Entry 8P7X (electron microscopy, 3.03 A resolution); this record covers chains 3 and m of the 58 polymer chains in the assembly.

# Chain 3
Molecule: 23S ribosomal RNA
Organism: Mycoplasmoides pneumoniae M129
Sequence (2907 nucleotides; numbered 1 to 2907; the number before each row is that of its first residue):
     1 UACAAUAAGUUACUAAGGGCUUAUGGUGGAUGCCUUGGCACUAAUAGGCG
    51 AUGAAGGACGUGUUAACCUGCGAUAAGCUUCGGGUAGGUGGUAAGAACCU
   101 CAGAUCCGGAGAUUUCCGAAUGGAGCAAUCCGGUAGUUGGAAACAGCUAU
   151 CAUUAAUUGAUGAAUAAAUAGUCAAUUAAAGCAAUACGUGGUGAAGUGAA
   201 ACAUCUCAGUAGCCACAGGAAAAGAAAACGAAUGUGAUUCCGUGUGUAGU
   251 GGCGAGCGAAAGCGGAACAGGCCAAACUUAUCAUUAGAUAGGGGUUGUAG
   301 GGCUUGCAAUGUGGACUUGAAAACGAUAGAAGAAGCUGUUGGAAAGCAGC
   351 GCGCAAAAGGGUGAUAGCCCCGUAUUUGAAAUUGUUUUCAUACCUAGCGA
   401 GAUCCCUGAGUAGCUCGGAAAACGUUAUUUUGAGUGAAUCUGCCCAGACC
   451 AUUGGGUAAGCCUAAAUACUAAUUAGUGACCGAUAGCGAAACAGUACCGU
   501 GAGGGAAAGGUGAAAAGAACCCAGAGAUGGGAGUGAAAUAGAUUCUGAAA
   551 CCAUAUGCCUACAACGUGUCAGAGCACAUUAAUGUGUGAUGGCGUGCGUU
   601 UUGAAGUAUGAGCCGGCGAGUUAUGAUAGCAAGCGUUAGUUAACCAGGAG
   651 AUGGGGAGCUGUAGCGAAAGCGAGUUUUAAAAGAGCGUUUGUUUGUUAUU
   701 AUAGACCCGAAACGGGUUGAGCUAGUCAUGAGCAGGUUGAAGGUUGAGUA
   751 ACAUCAACUGGAGGACCGAACCGACUCUCGUUGAAACGAUAGCGGAUGAC
   801 UUGUGAUUAGGGGUGAAAUUCCAAUCGAAAUCCGUGAUAGCUGGUUCUCG
   851 UCGAAAUAGCUUUAAGGCUAGCGUGAGAUCACAAAUAAGUGGAGGUAAAG
   901 CUACUGAAUGUAUGAUGGCGCCACCUAGGCGUACUGAAUACAAUUAAACU
   951 CUGAAUGCCAUUUAUUUUAUUCUCGCAGUCAGACAGUGGGGGAUAAGCUU
  1001 CAUUGUCAAGAGGGGAAGAGCCCAGAUCAUUAAAUAAGGUCCCCAAAAUA
  1051 UACUAAGUGGAAAAGGAUGUGAAAGUGCUAAAACAGCAAGGAUGUUGGCU
  1101 UAGAAGCAGCCAUCGUUUAAAGAGUGCGUAACAGCUCACUUGUCGAGUGU
  1151 UUUUGCGCCGAAGAUGUAACGGGGCUAAGUAUAUUACCGAAUUUAUGGAU
  1201 AAGAUUUAUAUCUUGUGGUAGACGAGCGUUGUAUUGGAGUUGAAGUCAAA
  1251 GCGUGAGCAUUGGUGGAUCCAAUACAAGUGAGAAUGCCGGCAUGAGUAAC
  1301 GCUUGGGAGUGAGAAUCUCCCAAACCGAUUGACUAAGGUUUCCUGGACCA
  1351 GGGUCGUCCUUCCAGGGUUAGUCUGGACCUAAGCUGAGGCUGAAAAGCGU
  1401 AGGCGAUGGACAACAGGUUAAUAUUCCUGUACUUACAGUUAGACUGAUGG
  1451 AGUGACAAAGAAGGUUUUCCACCCCCAUAAUUGGAUUUGGGGAUAAAUCA
  1501 UAAGGUGGUACAAUAGGCAAAUCCGUUGUGCAUAACAUUGAGUGAUGAUG
  1551 UCGAGUGAAUGAGUGAUCAAGUAGCGAAGGUGGUAUUAAUCAUGCUUUCA
  1601 AGAAAAGCUUCUAGGGUUAAUCUAGCUGUAACCAGUACCGAGAACGAACA
  1651 CACGUAGUCAAGGAGAGGAUCCUAAGGUUAGCGAGUGAACUAUAGCCAAG
  1701 GAACUCUGCAAAUUAACCCCGUAAGUUAGCGAGAAGGGGUGCUUAUGUAA
  1751 AAGUAAGCCGCAGUGAAGAACGAGGGGGGACUGUUUAACUAAAACACAAC
  1801 UCUAUGCCAAACCGUAAGGUGAUGUAUAUGGGGUGACACCUGCCCAGUGC
  1851 UGGAAGGUUAAAGAAGGAGGUUAGCGCAAGCGAAGCUUUUAACUGAAGCC
  1901 CCAGUGAACGGCGGCCGUAACUAUAACGGUCCUAAGGUAGCGAAAUUCCU
  1951 AGUCGGGUAAAUUCCGUCCCGCUUGAAUGGUGUAACCAUCUCUUGACUGU
  2001 CUCGGCUAUAGACUCGGUGAAAUCCAGGUACGGGUGAAGACACCCGUUAG
  2051 GCGCAACGGGACGGAAAGACCCCGUGAAGCUUUACUGUAGCUUAAUAUUG
  2101 AUCAGGACAUUAUCAUGUAGAGAAUAGGUAGGAGCAAUCGAUGCAAGUUC
  2151 GCUAGGACUUGUUGAUGCGAAAGGUGGAAUACUACCCUUGGUUGUGUGCU
  2201 GUUCUAAUUGGUAACUGUUAUCCAGUUUCAAGACAGUGUUAGGUGGGCAG
  2251 UUUGACUGGGGCGGUCGCCUCCUAAAAGGUAACGGAGGCGUACAAAGGUA
  2301 CCUUCAGUACGGUUGGAAAUCGUAUGUAGAGUGUAAUGGUGUAAGGGUGC
  2351 UUGACUGUGAGACAUACAGGUCGAACAGGUGAGAAAUCAGGUCAUAGUGA
  2401 UCCGGUGGUCCAGUAUGGAAUGGCCAUCGCUCAACGGAUAAAAGCUACUC
  2451 CGGGGAUAACAGGCUGAUACUGCCCAAGAGUUCAUAUCGACGGCAGUGUU
  2501 UGGCACCUCGAUGUCGACUCAUCUCAUCCUCGAGCUGAAGCAGGUUCGAA
  2551 GGGUUCGGCUGUUCGCCGAUUAAAGAGAUACGUGAGUUGGGUUCAAACCG
  2601 UCGUGAGACAGGUUGGUCCCUAUCUAUUGUGCCCGUAGGAAGAUUGAAGA
  2651 GUGUUGCUUCUAGUACGAGAGGACCGAAGCGAGGACACCUCUUAUGCUCC
  2701 AGUUGUAGCGCCAGCUGCACCGCUGGGUAGUAACGUGUCUAUUAGAUAAA
  2751 CGCUGAAAGCAUCUAAGUGUGAAACUAUCUCAAAGAUUAAUCUUCCCAUU
  2801 UCGCAAGAAAGUAAGAGCCGUCAAAGACGAUGACGUUGAUAGGUUACAGG
  2851 UGUAAGCAUAGUGAUAUGUUGAGCUGAGUAAUACUAAUUGCUCGAGGACU
  2901 UAUUGGA
Not modelled in the structure: 1-7, 2901-2907
Modified residues: 1MG (1N-methylguanosine-5'-monophosphate) at position 783; OMG (o2'-methylguanosine-5'-monophosphate) at position 2259; 2MA (2-methyladenosine-5'-monophosphate) at position 2511
Metal / ion sites: Mg2+ site 1: A16, G17; Mg2+ site 2: G196, U2251; Mg2+ site 3 near U197 (its only coordinating residue here); Mg2+ site 4 near A199 (its only coordinating residue here); Mg2+ site 5: A201, C202; Mg2+ site 6 near A222 (its only coordinating residue here); Mg2+ site 7 near A331 (its only coordinating residue here); Mg2+ site 8 near A333 (its only coordinating residue here); Mg2+ site 9: U428, C445; Mg2+ site 10 near G442 (its only coordinating residue here); Mg2+ site 11: G447, A2415; Mg2+ site 12 near A458 (its only coordinating residue here); 131 more Mg2+ sites not listed; 1 more K+ sites not listed
Small-molecule neighbours:
  - chloramphenicol (CLM): G2068, A2069, A2459, C2460, 2MA_2511, U2512, G2513, U2514
  - pentane-1,5-diamine (N2P), molecule 1: C565, C593, G594, C2043, C2044, C2045
  - pentane-1,5-diamine (N2P), molecule 2: G721, C722, U804, G805, A806
  - pentane-1,5-diamine (N2P), molecule 3: 1MG_783, A784, A785, G1301, G1353, C1649
  - 1,4-diaminobutane (PUT), molecule 1: G620, U621, A698, U699, U700
  - 1,4-diaminobutane (PUT), molecule 2: A711, A712, G827, A828, U2449, C2450
  - 1,4-diaminobutane (PUT), molecule 3: U737, U738, G739, G761, A762, G763, A765, G1460, A1461
  - 1,4-diaminobutane (PUT), molecule 4: A1324, C1325, C1672, U1673, A2707, G2708, G2717, C2718
  - 1,4-diaminobutane (PUT), molecule 5: C1348, C1349, A1350, G1351, G1352, G1356, U1357, C1358
  - 1,4-diaminobutane (PUT), molecule 6: C1912, G1937, U1973, U1974, G1975, U2601
  - 1,4-diaminobutane (PUT), molecule 7: A2274, U2280, A2281
  - spermidine (SPD), molecule 1: U500, G1338, U1339, G1646, A1647
  - spermidine (SPD), molecule 2: A518, A519, C520, U528, G530, G531, A542, U543
  - spermidine (SPD), molecule 3: C593, C1044, A1045
  - spermidine (SPD), molecule 4: G594, U595, G1012, G1013, A1017, G1018, C2043
  - spermidine (SPD), molecule 5: G596, C597, G606, U607, U609, G610, A611, C2025, A2061, C2062, G2063, G2064
  - spermidine (SPD), molecule 6: U776, C777, U778, U2588, G2589, U2617, C2618
  - spermidine (SPD), molecule 7: G780, U781, A2585, G2586, U2587, C2620, U2621
  - spermidine (SPD), molecule 8: A865, A981, G982, OMG_2259, A2456, U2457
  - spermidine (SPD), molecule 9: U896, A897, A947, A948, C949, U950, U2273, A2274, A2275
  - spermidine (SPD), molecule 10: G1695, C2699, C2721, C2723, U2724, G2725, G2726
  - spermidine (SPD), molecule 11: U1707, G1708, C1992, U1993, U1994, C2559, U2560
  - spermidine (SPD), molecule 12: G1999, C2001, U2002, G2004, C2518, U2519
  - spermidine (SPD), molecule 13: C2031, G2032, G2033, G2034, A2040, C2041, A2042, C2043, C2044, G2059, G2060
  - spermidine (SPD), molecule 14: U2291, A2292, A2296, G2297, G2333, U2334, G2345, U2392, C2393, G2397
  - spermidine (SPD), molecule 15: C2689, U2693, A2694, U2695, G2696, G2727, U2728, A2729, G2730, U2731
  - spermidine (SPD), molecule 16: U2690, A2729, G2730, A2824, G2878, U2879
  - spermine (SPM), molecule 1: G618, A619, G620, U621, G1278, U1279, G1280
  - spermine (SPM), molecule 2: A724, G725, U801, G815, A816, A817, A818, U820, U1784, U1785
  - spermine (SPM), molecule 3: A1161, A1162, C2525, A2526, G2548, A2549, A2550
What the authors report for this chain:
  - binding site for chloramphenicol: G2068, A2069, A2459, C2460, U2512
  - conformationally variable residues (side-chain flip): A2069
  - K+ coordination: G2068, G2455, C2509, U2512

# Chain m
Name: 50S ribosomal protein L17
Organism: Mycoplasmoides pneumoniae M129
Reference sequence: Q59547 (RL17_MYCPN); numbering as in UniProt (aligned over 1-124)
Amino-acid sequence (124 residues; row label = number of the first residue in the row):
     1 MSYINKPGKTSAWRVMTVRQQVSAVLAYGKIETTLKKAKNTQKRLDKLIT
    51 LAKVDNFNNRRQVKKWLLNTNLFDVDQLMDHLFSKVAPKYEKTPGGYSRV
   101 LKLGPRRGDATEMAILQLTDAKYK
Not modelled in the structure: 1, 121-124

# Chain 3 / chain m interface
Residue-residue contacts - 116 pairs, chain 3 then chain m:
  C779(3) with Ser2(m), sugar contact; Tyr3(m), hydrogen bond to the base
  A784(3) with Tyr3(m), hydrogen bond to the base
  G788(3) with Tyr3(m), hydrogen bond to the base
  A789(3) with Tyr3(m), sugar contact; Ile4(m), sugar contact
  C1302(3) with Ile4(m), sugar contact; Asn5(m), sugar contact; Lys6(m), sugar contact; Pro7(m), sugar contact
  U1303(3) with Lys6(m), phosphate contact; Pro7(m), sugar contact
  U1304(3) with Trp13(m), hydrogen bond to the sugar
  G1305(3) with Gln20(m), base contact; Gln21(m), hydrogen bond to the phosphate; Lys37(m), salt bridge to the phosphate
  G1306(3) with Gln21(m), phosphate contact; Ala24(m), sugar contact; Tyr28(m), sugar contact; Ile31(m), phosphate contact; Glu32(m), phosphate contact; Thr33(m), hydrogen bond to the phosphate
  G1307(3) with Tyr28(m), sugar contact; Lys30(m), salt bridge to the phosphate; Ile31(m), phosphate contact; Glu32(m), hydrogen bond to the phosphate
  A1308(3) with Lys30(m), salt bridge to the phosphate
  G1313(3) with Arg107(m), sugar contact
  A1315(3) with Arg106(m), phosphate contact; Gly108(m), phosphate contact; Asp109(m), base contact
  C1320(3) with Asn71(m), hydrogen bond to the sugar
  C1321(3) with Asn69(m), hydrogen bond to the phosphate; Thr70(m), hydrogen bond to the sugar; Asn71(m), hydrogen bond to the sugar
  A1322(3) with Gln20(m), hydrogen bond to the sugar; Leu68(m), phosphate contact; Asn69(m), hydrogen bond to the phosphate
  A1323(3) with Met16(m), phosphate contact; Gln20(m), sugar contact; Leu68(m), phosphate contact
  A1324(3) with Met16(m), phosphate contact
  C1355(3) with Arg107(m), hydrogen bond to the phosphate
  G1356(3) with Arg107(m), salt bridge to the phosphate
  U1482(3) with Phe57(m), sugar contact; Arg60(m), salt bridge to the phosphate; Arg61(m), hydrogen bond to the base; Lys64(m), base contact
  G1483(3) with Arg61(m), base contact
  A1652(3) with Tyr3(m), base contact; Ile4(m), base contact
  G1683(3) with Asp109(m), hydrogen bond to the sugar
  A1684(3) with Asp109(m), sugar contact; Thr111(m), sugar contact
  G1685(3) with Thr34(m), hydrogen bond to the phosphate; Lys36(m), phosphate contact; Lys37(m), salt bridge to the phosphate
  U1686(3) with Lys9(m), hydrogen bond to the base; Lys36(m), salt bridge to the phosphate
  G1687(3) with Lys9(m), hydrogen bond to the base; Arg14(m), hydrogen bond to the base
  A1692(3) with Ser2(m), sugar contact
  U2009(3) with Pro7(m), hydrogen bond to the sugar; Gly8(m), phosphate contact; Lys9(m), hydrogen bond to the phosphate; Arg14(m), salt bridge to the phosphate
  A2010(3) with Asn5(m), sugar contact; Lys6(m), sugar contact; Gly8(m), phosphate contact; Lys9(m), hydrogen bond to the phosphate
  G2016(3) with Gly108(m), base contact; Asp109(m), sugar contact; Ala110(m), sugar contact
  C2697(3) with Ser11(m), sugar contact
  U2698(3) with Ser11(m), phosphate contact; Arg14(m), base contact; Val15(m), sugar contact; Asn40(m), hydrogen bond to the base; Trp66(m), base contact
  A2713(3) with Arg61(m), hydrogen bond to the base
  G2714(3) with Arg61(m), hydrogen bond to the sugar
  C2715(3) with Lys65(m), phosphate contact
  U2716(3) with Arg19(m), hydrogen bond to the sugar; Lys65(m), phosphate contact
  G2717(3) with Met16(m), sugar contact
  C2718(3) with Ala12(m), phosphate contact
  C2822(3) with Lys39(m), phosphate contact
  G2842(3) with Lys43(m), phosphate contact; Gly96(m), base contact
  G2843(3) with Lys43(m), phosphate contact; Asp46(m), sugar contact; Pro94(m), hydrogen bond to the base; Gly95(m), sugar contact; Gly96(m), hydrogen bond to the sugar
  U2844(3) with Lys47(m), phosphate contact; Thr50(m), phosphate contact; Gly95(m), sugar contact; Tyr97(m), sugar contact
  A2855(3) with Phe57(m), sugar contact; Asn58(m), base contact; Arg61(m), sugar contact
  G2856(3) with Phe57(m), sugar contact; Arg61(m), sugar contact
  G2876(3) with Lys47(m), salt bridge to the phosphate
  C2884(3) with Thr93(m), sugar contact; Pro94(m), sugar contact; Gly95(m), hydrogen bond to the sugar; Gly96(m), hydrogen bond to the sugar
  U2885(3) with Gly96(m), sugar contact; Ser98(m), hydrogen bond to the sugar; Arg99(m), sugar contact; Thr119(m), sugar contact
  A2886(3) with Arg99(m), salt bridge to the phosphate; Val100(m), sugar contact; Leu101(m), phosphate contact
  A2887(3) with Leu101(m), phosphate contact
Also at the interface, not in a pair above, chain 3 (63 interface residues in all): G780, A1314, U1316, G1642, G2011, C2709, G2820, U2821, U2845, A2854, C2874, U2875
Also at the interface, not in a pair above, chain m (67 interface residues in all): Thr17, Val18, Leu35, Gln42, Arg44, Gln62, Asp76, Lys102

# Overview
63 residues of chain 3 and 67 residues of chain m are in contact, with 32 hydrogen bonds and 10 salt bridges.
Among the polar pairs are C779(3)-Tyr3(m), A784(3)-Tyr3(m) and G788(3)-Tyr3(m). From the paper: a binding site
for chloramphenicol at G2068(3), A2069(3) and A2459(3) among others; K+ coordination by G2068(3), G2455(3) and
C2509(3) among others.
Chain 3 is 23S ribosomal RNA and chain m is 50S ribosomal protein L17, both from Mycoplasmoides pneumoniae
M129; the structure, Mycoplasma pneumoniae 70S ribosome in chloramphenicol-treated cells, was determined by
electron microscopy together with 8P6P, 8P7Y, 8P8B, 8P8V and 8P8W from the same study.
